PDB entry 6QU3 | X-ray diffraction, 2.35 A resolution | chains B and C of the 4 polymer chains in the assembly

Chain B (and C):
Molecule: ATP-dependent 6-phosphofructokinase
From: Trypanosoma brucei brucei
Notes: EC 2.7.1.11; chain C of this document is another copy of the same molecule, construct and numbering; everything in this record applies to it too
UniProtKB: O15648 (PFKA_TRYBB); residues 1-487 here = UniProt positions 1-487
Chain sequence (507 residues; each row starts with the number of its first residue; numbers below 1 keep their minus sign (Met-19 is residue -19)):
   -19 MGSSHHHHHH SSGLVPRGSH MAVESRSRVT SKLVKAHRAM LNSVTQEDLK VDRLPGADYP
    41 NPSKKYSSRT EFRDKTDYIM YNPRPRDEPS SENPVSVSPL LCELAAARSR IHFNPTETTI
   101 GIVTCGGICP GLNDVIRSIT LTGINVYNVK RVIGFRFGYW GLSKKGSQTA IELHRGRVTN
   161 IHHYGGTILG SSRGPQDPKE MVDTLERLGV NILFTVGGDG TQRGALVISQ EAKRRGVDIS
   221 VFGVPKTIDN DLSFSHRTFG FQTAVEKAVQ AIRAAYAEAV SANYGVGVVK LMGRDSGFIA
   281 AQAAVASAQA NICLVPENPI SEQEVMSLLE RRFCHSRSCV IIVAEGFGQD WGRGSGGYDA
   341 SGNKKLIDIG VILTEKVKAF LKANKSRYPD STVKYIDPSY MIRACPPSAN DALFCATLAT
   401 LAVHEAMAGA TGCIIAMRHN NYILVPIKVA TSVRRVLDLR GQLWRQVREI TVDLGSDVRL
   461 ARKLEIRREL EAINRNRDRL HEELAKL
Not modelled in the structure: -19 to 20, 46-51, 334-346, 486-487 (chain C: -19 to 22, 47-51, 334-345, 486-487)
Sequence notes: initiating methionine (-19); expression tag (-18 to 0)
Residues lining bound ligands: JJ5 (1-[(3,4-dichlorophenyl)methyl]-7H-pyrrolo[3,2-c]pyridin-4-one): Gly197, Gly198, Asp199, Gln202, Arg203, Pro225, Lys226, Thr227, Asp231, Leu232, Arg274, Asp275, Ala430, Thr431, Val433, Arg434
Swiss-Prot annotation at these positions:
  - motif: Ala485 to Leu487 (Peroxisomal targeting signal)
  - active site: Asp229 (Proton acceptor)
  - binding site (ATP): Gly107, Arg173, Gly174, Gly198 to Thr201, Lys226, Ser341 to Asn343
  - binding site (Mg(2+)): Asp199
  - binding site (substrate): Thr227 to Asp229, Met272 to Arg274, Glu325, Tyr380 to Arg383
  - site: Gly200 (Important for substrate specificity)
What the authors report for this chain:
  - binding site for JJ5: Gly197
  - catalytic residues: Asp229, Asp231 (citing earlier work)

Interface between chain B and chain C:
Pairs across the interface (28; chain B residue first):
  Asn160(B) - Tyr164(C)
  His163(B) - Tyr164(C)  hydrogen bond
  Tyr164(B) - Asn160(C)
  Tyr164(B) - His163(C)  hydrogen bond
  Tyr164(B) - Tyr164(C)  hydrogen bond
  His315(B) - Glu483(C)  salt bridge
  Arg462(B) - Glu483(C)  salt bridge
  Ile466(B) - Leu480(C)  hydrophobic
  Ile466(B) - Leu484(C)  hydrophobic
  Arg467(B) - Leu484(C)
  Glu469(B) - Leu480(C)
  Ile473(B) - Arg477(C)
  Ile473(B) - Leu480(C)  hydrophobic
  Asn474(B) - Arg477(C)
  Arg477(B) - Leu470(C)
  Arg477(B) - Ile473(C)
  Arg477(B) - Asn474(C)  hydrogen bond
  Arg477(B) - Arg477(C)
  Leu480(B) - Arg462(C)
  Leu480(B) - Ile466(C)  hydrophobic
  Leu480(B) - Glu469(C)
  Leu480(B) - Leu470(C)  hydrophobic
  Leu480(B) - Ile473(C)  hydrophobic
  His481(B) - Leu470(C)
  Glu483(B) - Arg462(C)  salt bridge
  Glu483(B) - Ile466(C)
  Leu484(B) - Ile466(C)  hydrophobic
  Ala485(B) - Lys463(C)
Also at the interface, not in a pair above, chain B (17 interface residues in all): Leu470
Also at the interface, not in a pair above, chain C (15 interface residues in all): His481

In short:
The interface between chain B and chain C involves 17 residues on one side and 15 on the other, with 4
hydrogen bonds and 3 salt bridges. Polar pairs include His315(B)-Glu483(C), Arg462(B)-Glu483(C) and
His163(B)-Tyr164(C). Bound to chain B: compound JJ5. From the paper: catalytic residues Asp229(B) and
Asp231(B); a binding site for JJ5 at Gly197(B).
Chain B and chain C are both ATP-dependent 6-phosphofructokinase (Trypanosoma brucei brucei); the structure,
Crystal Structure of Phosphofructokinase from Trypanosoma brucei in complex with an allosteric inhibitor
ctcb360, was determined by X-ray diffraction together with 6QU4 and 6QU5 from the same study.
